PDB entry 6H9E | X-ray diffraction, 1.82 A resolution | chains A and B of the 4 polymer chains in the assembly

Chain A:
Molecule: Glutamate mutase sigma subunit
Source organism: Clostridium cochlearium
Notes: EC 5.4.99.1
UniProtKB: P80078 (GMSS_CLOCO); residue numbers follow UniProt; this construct covers 1-137
Sequence (137 residues; numbered 1 to 137; the number before each row is that of its first residue):
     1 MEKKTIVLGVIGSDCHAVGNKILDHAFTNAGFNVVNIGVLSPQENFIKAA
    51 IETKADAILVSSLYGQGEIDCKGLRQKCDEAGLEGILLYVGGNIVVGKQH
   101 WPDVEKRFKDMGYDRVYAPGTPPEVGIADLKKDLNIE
Construct notes: conflict Asn45 (Val in P80078), Val60 (Leu in P80078)
Ion coordination: cobalamin Co: His16 (together with FWK)
Ligand contacts: cobalamin (B12): Ser13, Asp14, Cys15, His16, Ala17, Val18, Gly19, Ile22, Leu23, Leu59, Val60, Ser61, Leu63, Tyr64, Gly65, Tyr89, Val90, Gly91, Gly92, Asn93, Val95, Val96, Gly97, Tyr117, Gly120, Thr121, Pro123, Gly126
Swiss-Prot annotation at these positions:
  - binding site (adenosylcob(III)alamin): Ser13 to Ala17, Ser61 to Leu63, Asn93 to Gly97

Chain B:
Molecule: Glutamate mutase epsilon subunit
Source organism: Clostridium cochlearium
Notes: EC 5.4.99.1
UniProtKB: P80077 (GLME_CLOCO); residue numbers follow UniProt; this construct covers 1-483
Sequence (483 residues; each row starts with the number of its first residue):
     1 MELKNKKWTDEEFHKQREEVLQQWPTGKEVDLQEAVDYLKKIPAEKNFAE
    51 KLVLAKKKGITMAQPRAGVALLDEHIELLRYLQDEGGADFLPSTIDAYTR
   101 QNRYDECENGIKESEKAGRSLLNGFPGVNHGVKGCRKVLEAVNLPLQARH
   151 GTPDSRLLAEIIHAGGWTSNEGGGISYNVPYAKNVTIEKSLLDWQYCDRL
   201 VGFYEEQGVHINREPFGPLTGTLVPPSMSNAVGITEALLAAEQGVKNITV
   251 GYGECGNMIQDIAALRCLEEQTNEYLKAYGYNDVFVTTVFHQWMGGFPQD
   301 ESKAFGVIVTATTIAALAGATKVIVKTPHEAIGIPTKEANAAGIKATKMA
   351 LNMLEGQRMPMSKELETEMAVIKAETKCILDKMFELGKGDLAIGTVKAFE
   401 TGVMDIPFGPSKYNAGKMMPVRDNLGCVRYLEFGNVPFTEEIKNYNRERL
   451 QERAKFEGRDVSFQMVIDDIFAVGKGRLIGRPE
Construct notes: conflict His130 (Tyr in P80077)
Ligand contacts:
  - cobalamin (B12): Thr94, Ile95, Asp96, Ala97, Arg100, Gln101, Asn123, Pro180, Tyr181, Phe216, Leu219, Thr220, Thr222, Met294, Gly295, Gly296, Phe297, His329, Glu330, Ala331, Ile332, Gly333, Ile334, Pro335, Pro410, Ile470, Phe471
  - FWK ((2R,3R,4S,5R)-2-(6-aminopurin-9-yl)-5-ethyl-oxolane-3,4-diol): Arg66, Ala67, Gly68, Thr94, Asn123, Gly124, Lys326, Glu330, Ile334, Pro335, Asn340
  - d(-)-tartaric acid (TAR): Arg66, Thr94, Arg100, Arg149, His150, Glu171, Tyr177, Tyr181, Phe216, His291, Met294
Swiss-Prot annotation at these positions:
  - binding site (L-glutamate): Arg66, Arg100, Arg149, His150, Glu171, Tyr177, Tyr181
  - binding site (adenosylcob(III)alamin): Gly68, Asn123, Pro180, Phe297, Lys326, Glu330, Ile334
What the authors report for this chain:
  - binding site for FWK: Gly68, Asn123
  - binding site for d(-)-tartaric acid: Arg66, Arg100, Arg149
  - binding site for d(-)-tartaric acid: Glu171, Tyr177 (proposed by the authors, not directly observed)

Interface between chain A and chain B:
Residue-residue contacts - 49 pairs, chain A then chain B:
  Ser13(A) - Ala97(B)
  Ser13(A) - Tyr98(B)
  Ser13(A) - Gln101(B)
  Cys15(A) - Pro180(B)  hydrogen bond (side chain-backbone)
  Cys15(A) - Tyr181(B)  hydrophobic
  Cys15(A) - Pro410(B)
  Ala17(A) - Phe408(B)
  Val18(A) - Thr222(B)
  Val18(A) - Phe408(B)  hydrophobic
  Val18(A) - Ile470(B)  hydrophobic
  Lys21(A) - Phe408(B)
  Ile22(A) - Ile467(B)  hydrophobic
  Ile22(A) - Phe471(B)  hydrophobic
  His25(A) - Ile467(B)
  Ile37(A) - Lys183(B)  hydrogen bond (backbone-side chain)
  Gly38(A) - Lys183(B)
  Val39(A) - Lys183(B)  hydrogen bond (backbone-side chain)
  Val39(A) - Pro410(B)  hydrophobic
  Leu40(A) - Ala182(B)  hydrophobic
  Leu40(A) - Lys183(B)
  Tyr64(A) - Ala97(B)  hydrophobic
  Tyr64(A) - Tyr98(B)
  Tyr64(A) - Asn123(B)  hydrogen bond (backbone-side chain)
  Gln66(A) - Asp96(B)
  Gln66(A) - Ala97(B)
  Gln66(A) - Tyr98(B)
  Gln66(A) - Leu121(B)
  Gln66(A) - Leu122(B)
  Gln66(A) - Asn123(B)  hydrogen bond (side chain-backbone)
  Glu68(A) - Arg119(B)  salt bridge
  Ile69(A) - Tyr98(B)
  Ile69(A) - Glu113(B)
  Ile69(A) - Leu121(B)  hydrophobic
  Asp70(A) - Tyr98(B)  hydrogen bond
  Lys72(A) - Glu113(B)  salt bridge
  Asn93(A) - Ala331(B)  hydrogen bond (side chain-backbone)
  Asn93(A) - Ile332(B)  hydrogen bond (side chain-backbone)
  Val96(A) - Ser120(B)
  Val96(A) - Leu121(B)
  Val96(A) - Leu122(B)
  Val96(A) - Ile334(B)  hydrophobic
  Gly97(A) - Gly333(B)
  Gly97(A) - Ile334(B)
  Lys98(A) - Glu301(B)  salt bridge
  Lys98(A) - Ile332(B)
  Gln99(A) - Arg119(B)
  Arg107(A) - Arg119(B)
  Pro119(A) - Ala331(B)
  Pro119(A) - Ile332(B)
Also at the interface, not in a pair above, chain B (31 interface residues in all): Glu106, Asn109, Gly110, Gln299, His329, Phe463

Summary:
The interface between chain A and chain B involves 24 residues on one side and 31 on the other, with 8
hydrogen bonds and 3 salt bridges. Among the polar pairs are Glu68(A)-Arg119(B), Lys72(A)-Glu113(B) and
Lys98(A)-Glu301(B). The paper reports a binding site for d(-)-tartaric acid at Arg66(B), Arg100(B) and
Arg149(B) among others; a binding site for FWK at Gly68(B) and Asn123(B).
Here chain A is Glutamate mutase sigma subunit and chain B is Glutamate mutase epsilon subunit, both from
Clostridium cochlearium. Entry 6H9E (Structure of glutamate mutase reconstituted with homo-coenzyme B12) was
determined by X-ray diffraction together with 6H9F from the same study.
